5MP9 - chains a and b of the 34 polymer chains in the assembly; structure by electron microscopy, 4.10 A resolution (low resolution: residue-level contacts below are approximate; hydrogen-bond / salt-bridge calls are withheld).

[Chain a]
Name: Proteasome subunit alpha type-1
From: Saccharomyces cerevisiae (strain ATCC 204508 / S288c)
Notes: EC 3.4.25.1
UniProt: P21243 (PSA1_YEAST); residues -8 to 243 here correspond to UniProt positions 1-252 (UniProt number = residue number + 9)
Chain sequence (252 residues; row label = number of the first residue in the row; numbers below 1 keep their minus sign (Met-8 is residue -8)):
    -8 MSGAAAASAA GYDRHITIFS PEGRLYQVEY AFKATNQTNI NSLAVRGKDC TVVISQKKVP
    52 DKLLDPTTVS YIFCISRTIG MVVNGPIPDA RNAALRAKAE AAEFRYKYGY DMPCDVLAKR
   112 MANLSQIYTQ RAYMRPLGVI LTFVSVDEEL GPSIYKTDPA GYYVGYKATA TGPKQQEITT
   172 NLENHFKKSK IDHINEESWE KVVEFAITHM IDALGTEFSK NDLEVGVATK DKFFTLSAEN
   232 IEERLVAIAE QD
Not modelled in the structure: -8 to 1, 243

[Chain b]
Name: Proteasome subunit alpha type-2
From: Saccharomyces cerevisiae (strain ATCC 204508 / S288c)
Notes: EC 3.4.25.1
UniProt: P23639 (PSA2_YEAST); numbering as in UniProt (aligned over 1-250)
Chain sequence (250 residues; numbered 1 to 250; the number before each row is that of its first residue):
     1 MTDRYSFSLT TFSPSGKLGQ IDYALTAVKQ GVTSLGIKAT NGVVIATEKK SSSPLAMSET
    61 LSKVSLLTPD IGAVYSGMGP DYRVLVDKSR KVAHTSYKRI YGEYPPTKLL VSEVAKIMQE
   121 ATQSGGVRPF GVSLLIAGHD EFNGFSLYQV DPSGSYFPWK ATAIGKGSVA AKTFLEKRWN
   181 DELELEDAIH IALLTLKESV EGEFNGDTIE LAIIGDENPD LLGYTGIPTD KGPRFRKLTS
   241 QEINDRLEAL
UniProt features mapped onto this chain:
  - cross-link: Lys108 (Glycyl lysine isopeptide (Lys-Gly) (interchain with G-Cter in ubiquitin))

[Chain a / chain b interface]
Contacting residue pairs - 55 pairs, chain a then chain b:
  Ile7(a) with Tyr5(b)
  Thr8(a) with Arg128(b)
  Ile9(a) with Leu9(b); Gln20(b)
  Phe10(a) with Gln20(b); Tyr23(b); Ala24(b); Met78(b); Arg128(b); Pro129(b); Gly131(b)
  Ser11(a) with Tyr23(b)
  Pro12(a) with Tyr23(b)
  Glu13(a) with Thr26(b)
  Gly14(a) with Ala27(b)
  Leu16(a) with Arg128(b)
  Ala113(a) with Arg83(b)
  Asn114(a) with Arg83(b); Val84(b)
  Gln117(a) with Pro80(b); Asp81(b); Val84(b); Arg128(b)
  Thr120(a) with Arg128(b)
  Gln121(a) with Gly126(b); Val127(b); Arg128(b); Phe130(b)
  Arg122(a) with Gly126(b); Val127(b)
  Ala123(a) with Tyr5(b); Leu9(b); Gly126(b)
  Tyr124(a) with Asp3(b); Tyr5(b)
  Tyr146(a) with Thr60(b)
  Ala151(a) with Pro80(b)
  Gly152(a) with Pro80(b); Arg83(b)
  Tyr153(a) with Pro80(b)
  Tyr154(a) with Leu61(b); Arg83(b)
  Val155(a) with Met57(b)
  Gly156(a) with Ala56(b); Met57(b); Thr60(b)
  Tyr157(a) with Leu55(b); Ala56(b); Met57(b)
  Lys158(a) with Pro54(b); Leu55(b); Met57(b)
  Ala159(a) with Leu55(b)
  Glu174(a) with Pro54(b)
  Phe177(a) with Leu55(b)
Other interface residues (no listed pair), chain a (33 interface residues in all): Arg37, Lys110, Thr170, Leu173
Other interface residues (no listed pair), chain b (28 interface residues in all): Met1, Ser52, Asp87

[Summary]
33 residues of chain a face 28 of chain b across their interface.
Here chain a is Proteasome subunit alpha type-1 and chain b is Proteasome subunit alpha type-2, both from
Saccharomyces cerevisiae (strain ATCC 204508 / S288c). Entry 5MP9 (26S proteasome in presence of ATP (s1)) was
determined by electron microscopy, deposited together with 5MPA, 5MPB, 5MPC, 5MPD and 5MPE.
